8Q85 - chains W and b of the 12 polymer chains in the assembly; structure by electron microscopy, 3.97 A resolution.

# Chain W
Protein: DASH complex subunit DAD2
Organism: Saccharomyces cerevisiae
UniProtKB: P36162 (DAD2_YEAST); residue numbers follow UniProt; this construct covers 1-133
Chain sequence (133 residues; row label = number of the first residue in the row):
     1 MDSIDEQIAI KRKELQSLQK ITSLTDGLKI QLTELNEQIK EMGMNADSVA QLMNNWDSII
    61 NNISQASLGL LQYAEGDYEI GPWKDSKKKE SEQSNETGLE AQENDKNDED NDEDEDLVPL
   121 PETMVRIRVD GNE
Disordered / not traced: 88-114
Swiss-Prot annotation at these positions:
  - modified residue: M1 (N-acetylmethionine)

# Chain b
Protein: DASH complex subunit ASK1
Organism: Saccharomyces cerevisiae
UniProtKB: P35734 (ASK1_YEAST); residue numbers follow UniProt; this construct covers 1-292
Chain sequence (292 residues; row label = number of the first residue in the row):
     1 MDSASKEETL EKLDQEITVN LQKIDSNLSF CFHKITQDII PHVATYSEIC ERIMDSTEWL
    61 GTMFQETGLV NLQANAAAPV GNAPVKSLVS NNVGIFPTSA EEASRQSQTD NGPNEADSAV
   121 HVNRDVHSMF NNDSIDDFHT ANITSTGQIL KLPDSSDEDT GSEAVPSREQ TDLTGEGHGG
   181 ADDEQDESTI QRQSRKRKIS LLLQQQYGSS SSMVPSPIVP NKMRKQLAHE EHINNDGDND
   241 DENSNNIESS PLKQGHHHPK GQADDNNEGP DEEESTKEVP KPGTIIHFST NR
Disordered / not traced: 71-292
Swiss-Prot annotation at these positions:
  - modified residue: S26 (Phosphoserine), S118 (Phosphoserine), S134 (Phosphoserine), T140 (Phosphothreonine), S155 (Phosphoserine), S156 (Phosphoserine), S200 (Phosphoserine), S216 (Phosphoserine), S250 (Phosphoserine)

# Interface between chain W and chain b
Pairs across the interface (45):
  I4(W) with K6(b)
  I8(W) with L10(b), hydrophobic; L13(b)
  K11(W) with L10(b), hydrogen bond (side chain-backbone); L13(b); D14(b), salt bridge; I17(b)
  R12(W) with L13(b)
  L15(W) with L13(b); E16(b); I17(b), hydrophobic
  L18(W) with I17(b), hydrophobic; N20(b); L21(b), hydrophobic; I24(b), hydrophobic
  Q19(W) with N20(b)
  I21(W) with I24(b), hydrophobic
  T22(W) with N20(b); I24(b)
  T25(W) with N27(b)
  D26(W) with N27(b), hydrogen bond
  L28(W) with C31(b), hydrophobic
  K29(W) with N27(b), hydrogen bond; F30(b); C31(b)
  L32(W) with C31(b); I35(b), hydrophobic
  T33(W) with K34(b)
  N36(W) with K34(b); D38(b), hydrogen bond; I39(b)
  I39(W) with H42(b)
  K40(W) with H42(b), hydrogen bond
  G43(W) with I49(b)
  A46(W) with I49(b)
  D47(W) with I49(b)
  V49(W) with I53(b)
  A50(W) with I49(b), hydrophobic; R52(b); I53(b)
  M53(W) with I53(b), hydrophobic; S56(b), hydrogen bond (backbone-side chain); T57(b)
  W56(W) with W59(b), hydrophobic
  D57(W) with S56(b)
Interface residues without a listed pair, chain W (30 interface residues in all): L35, M42, N54, I60
Interface residues without a listed pair, chain b (28 interface residues in all): E7, E11, K23, V43, Y46

# Overview
The interface between chain W and chain b involves 30 residues on one side and 28 on the other; the contacts
include 6 hydrogen bonds and 1 salt bridge. Polar contacts include K11(W)-D14(b), K11(W)-L10(b) and
D26(W)-N27(b).
Chain W is DASH complex subunit DAD2 and chain b is DASH complex subunit ASK1, both from Saccharomyces
cerevisiae; the structure, Outer kinetochore Dam1 protomer monomer Ndc80-Nuf2 coiled-coil complex, was
determined by electron microscopy (same publication as 8Q84).
